3TQ6 - chains A and C of the 3 polymer chains in the assembly; structure by X-ray diffraction, 2.45 A resolution.

Chain A:
Name: Transcription factor A, mitochondrial
Source organism: Homo sapiens
UniProt: Q00059 (TFAM_HUMAN); residues 43-246 here = UniProt positions 43-246
Chain sequence (214 residues; each row starts with the number of its first residue):
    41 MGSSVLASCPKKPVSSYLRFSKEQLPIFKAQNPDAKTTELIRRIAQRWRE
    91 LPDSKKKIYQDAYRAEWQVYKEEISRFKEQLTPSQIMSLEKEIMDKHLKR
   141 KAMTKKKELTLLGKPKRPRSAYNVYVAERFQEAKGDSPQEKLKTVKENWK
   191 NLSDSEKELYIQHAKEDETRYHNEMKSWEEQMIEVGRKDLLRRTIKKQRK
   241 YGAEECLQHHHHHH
Disordered / not traced: 41-43, 238-254
Sequence notes: expression tag (41-42, 247-254)
UniProt features mapped onto this chain:
  - DNA-binding region: Pro50 to Lys118 (HMG box 1), Pro155 to Glu219 (HMG box 2)
  - site (Intercalates between bases and promotes DNA bending): Leu58, Leu182
  - modified residue: Ser55 (Phosphoserine), Ser56 (Phosphoserine), Ser61 (Phosphoserine), Thr122 (Phosphothreonine), Ser160 (Phosphoserine), Ser193 (Phosphoserine), Ser195 (Phosphoserine)
  - natural variant: Pro178 (P178L: In MTDPS15)
  - mutagenesis: Thr77 (T77A: Moderate reduction in DNA bending), Tyr162 (Y162A: Moderate reduction in DNA bending)

Chain C:
Molecule: 22-nt DNA strand
Sequence (22 nucleotides; each row starts with the number of its first residue):
     1 TAACAGTCACCCCCCAACUAAC
Modified / non-standard residues: BRU (5-bromo-2'-deoxyuridine-5'-monophosphate) at position 19

Interface between chain A and chain C:
Pairs across the interface (44):
  Val54(A) with DC4(C), sugar contact
  Leu58(A) with DA3(C), base contact; DC4(C), base contact
  Lys62(A) with DC4(C), phosphate contact; DA5(C), phosphate contact
  Leu65(A) with DA5(C), sugar contact
  Lys69(A) with DG6(C), phosphate contact; DT7(C), salt bridge to the phosphate
  Thr77(A) with DA5(C), base contact; DG6(C), hydrogen bond to the sugar
  Thr78(A) with DG6(C), base contact
  Ile81(A) with DA5(C), base contact
  Lys136(A) with DA3(C), salt bridge to the phosphate
  Arg140(A) with DA2(C), salt bridge to the phosphate
  Lys146(A) with DC11(C), salt bridge to the phosphate; DC12(C), phosphate contact
  Lys147(A) with DC11(C), sugar contact
  Thr150(A) with DC11(C), hydrogen bond to the phosphate
  Arg157(A) with BRU_19(C), hydrogen bond to the base; DA20(C), hydrogen bond to the sugar
  Pro158(A) with DA20(C), sugar contact
  Tyr162(A) with DA16(C), hydrogen bond to the base; DA17(C), hydrogen bond to the sugar; DC18(C), sugar contact
  Asn163(A) with DA17(C), base contact
  Gln179(A) with DC14(C), base contact; DC15(C), base contact
  Leu182(A) with DC15(C), base contact; DA16(C), base contact
  Lys186(A) with DA16(C), phosphate contact; DA17(C), phosphate contact
  Trp189(A) with DA17(C), phosphate contact; DC18(C), hydrogen bond to the phosphate
  Glu208(A) with DA20(C), phosphate contact
  Tyr211(A) with DA20(C), phosphate contact; DA21(C), hydrogen bond to the phosphate
  Arg232(A) with DA21(C), salt bridge to the phosphate; DC22(C), phosphate contact
  Arg233(A) with DC22(C), hydrogen bond to the phosphate
  Thr234(A) with DA21(C), sugar contact; DC22(C), hydrogen bond to the phosphate
  Ile235(A) with DA21(C), phosphate contact
  Lys236(A) with DA20(C), phosphate contact; DA21(C), hydrogen bond to the phosphate
Also at the interface, not in a pair above, chain A (38 interface residues in all): Lys51, Ser55, Ser61, His137, Ala142, Met143, Ser160, Pro178, Lys183, Leu231
Also at the interface, not in a pair above, chain C (19 interface residues in all): DT1, DC10

Overview:
38 residues of chain A face 19 of chain C across their interface; the contacts include 11 hydrogen bonds and 5
salt bridges. Polar pairs include Arg157(A)-BRU_19(C), Tyr162(A)-DA16(C) and Thr77(A)-DG6(C). Curated
annotation (UniProt) lists a DNA-binding region and 2 mutagenesis sites on chain A.
Chain A is Transcription factor A, mitochondrial (Homo sapiens) and chain C is a 22-nt DNA strand; the
structure, Crystal structure of human mitochondrial transcription factor A, TFAM or mtTFA, bound to the light
strand ..., was determined by X-ray diffraction.
